Entry 8WRW (electron microscopy, 3.01 A resolution); this record covers chains A and C of the 4 polymer chains in the assembly.

[Chain A]
Name: Cas12-1-N1
Source organism: unclassified sequences
Sequence (359 residues; numbered 1 to 359; the number before each row is that of its first residue):
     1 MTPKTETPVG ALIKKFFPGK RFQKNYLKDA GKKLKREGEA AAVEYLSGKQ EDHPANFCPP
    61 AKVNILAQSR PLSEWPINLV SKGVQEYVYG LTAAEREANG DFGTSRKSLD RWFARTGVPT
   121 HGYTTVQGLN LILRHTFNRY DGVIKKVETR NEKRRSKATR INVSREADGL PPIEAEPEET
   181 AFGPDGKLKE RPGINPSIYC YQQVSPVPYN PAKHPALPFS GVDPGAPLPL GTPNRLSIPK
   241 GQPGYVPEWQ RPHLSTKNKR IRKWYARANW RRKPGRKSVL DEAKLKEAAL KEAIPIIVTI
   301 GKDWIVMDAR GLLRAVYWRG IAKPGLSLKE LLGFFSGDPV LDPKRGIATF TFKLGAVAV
Unresolved in the structure: 1-57, 184-185, 212-213, 216-219, 223-224, 253-260, 277-286, 356-359

[Chain C]
Molecule: TS
Source organism: unclassified sequences
Sequence (42 nucleotides; each row starts with the number of its first residue; numbers below 1 keep their minus sign (DC-32 is residue -32)):
   -32 CTGCCCTTGC AACTTCAGCA GCACGTAGGG GAGAATTGGC CA
Unresolved in the structure: -32 to -21, 7-9

[Interface between chain A and chain C]
Residue-residue contacts - 26 pairs, chain A then chain C:
  Gln127(A) with DA1(C), base contact; DA2(C), base contact
  His135(A) with DG-2(C), phosphate contact; DA-1(C), phosphate contact
  Asn138(A) with DG-3(C), sugar contact; DG-2(C), phosphate contact
  Arg139(A) with DG-3(C), sugar contact
  Gly142(A) with DG-4(C), phosphate contact
  Lys145(A) with DG-4(C), salt bridge to the phosphate; DG-3(C), phosphate contact
  Lys146(A) with DG-5(C), hydrogen bond to the base; DG-4(C), phosphate contact
  Thr149(A) with DG-4(C), hydrogen bond to the phosphate
  Tyr199(A) with DG-2(C), sugar contact; DA-1(C), sugar contact
  Gln202(A) with DA1(C), base contact; DA2(C), hydrogen bond to the base
  Ser336(A) with DG0(C), phosphate contact; DA1(C), phosphate contact
  Gly337(A) with DA1(C), hydrogen bond to the phosphate
  Asp338(A) with DA-1(C), phosphate contact; DG0(C), phosphate contact; DA1(C), hydrogen bond to the phosphate
  Thr351(A) with DA-1(C), sugar contact; DG0(C), phosphate contact
  Lys353(A) with DA1(C), phosphate contact
Other interface residues (no listed pair), chain A (18 interface residues in all): Arg106, Arg134, Val340
Other interface residues (no listed pair), chain C (10 interface residues in all): DT3, DG6

[In short]
The interface between chain A and chain C involves 18 residues on one side and 10 on the other; the contacts
include 5 hydrogen bonds and 1 salt bridge. Polar contacts include Lys146(A)-DG-5(C), Gln202(A)-DA2(C) and
Thr149(A)-DG-4(C).
Chain A is Cas12-1-N1 and chain C is TS, both from unclassified sequences; the structure, Cryo-EM mini
structure of Cas12-1-N1/crRNA/Target DNA complex, was determined by electron microscopy.
